Entry 8YYW (electron microscopy, 3.16 A resolution); this record covers chains E and F of the 5 polymer chains in the assembly.

# Chain E
Molecule: 2-oxoglutarate receptor 1
Organism: Homo sapiens
UniProtKB: Q96P68 (OXGR1_HUMAN); residues 1-337 here = UniProt positions 1-337
Sequence (337 residues; numbered 1 to 337; the number before each row is that of its first residue):
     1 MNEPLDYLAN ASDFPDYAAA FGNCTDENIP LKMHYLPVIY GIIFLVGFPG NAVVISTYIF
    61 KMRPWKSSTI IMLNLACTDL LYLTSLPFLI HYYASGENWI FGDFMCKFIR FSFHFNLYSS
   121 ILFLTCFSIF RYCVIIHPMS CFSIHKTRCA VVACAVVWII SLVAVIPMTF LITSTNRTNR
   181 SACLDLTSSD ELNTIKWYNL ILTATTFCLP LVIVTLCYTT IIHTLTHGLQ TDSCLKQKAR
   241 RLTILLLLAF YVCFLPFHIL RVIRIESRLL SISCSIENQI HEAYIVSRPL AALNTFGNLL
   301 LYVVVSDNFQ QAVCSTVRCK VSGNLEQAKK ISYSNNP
Not modelled in the structure: 1-22, 323-337
Disulfide bonds: Cys-24/Cys-274, Cys-106/Cys-183
Residues lining bound ligands:
  - 2-oxoglutaric acid (AKG), molecule 1: Asp-26, Lys-32, Tyr-92, Glu-97, Arg-110, Ala-182, Cys-183, Leu-184, Asp-185, His-281
  - 2-oxoglutaric acid (AKG), molecule 2: Arg-110, Phe-113, His-114, Asp-185, Leu-186, Thr-187, Phe-257, Arg-261, Tyr-284, Arg-288
Curated features (UniProtKB/Swiss-Prot):
  - glycosylation (N-linked (GlcNAc...) asparagine): Asn-10, Asn-23, Asn-176, Asn-179
  - natural variant: Tyr-93 (Y93H: In CAON2; uncertain significance), Leu-124 (L124R: In CAON2), Cys-217 (C217R: In CAON2; uncertain significance), Ser-233 (S233R: In CAON2; uncertain significance), Ser-287 (S287F: In CAON2; uncertain significance)
  - mutagenesis: Cys-106 (C106A: Loss of itaconate-induced intracellular calcium response), Lys-107 (K107A: Slightly decreases itaconate- or alpha-ketoglutarate-induced intracellular calcium response), Arg-110 (R110A: Loss of itaconate-induced receptor endocytosis and intracellular calcium response), His-114 (H114A: Markedly impairs itaconate- or alpha-ketoglutarate-induced intracellular calcium response), Tyr-118 (Y118F: Markedly impairs itaconate- or alpha-ketoglutarate-induced intracellular calcium response), Ile-121 (I121A: Markedly impairs itaconate- or alpha-ketoglutarate-induced intracellular calcium response), His-258 (H258A: Loss of itaconate-induced intracellular calcium response), Arg-261 (R261A: Loss of itaconate-induced receptor endocytosis and intracellular calcium response), Arg-264 (R264A: Slightly decreases itaconate- or alpha-ketoglutarate-induced intracellular calcium response), Ile-265 (I265A: Loss of itaconate-induced intracellular calcium response), Ile-285 (I285A: Markedly impairs itaconate- or alpha-ketoglutarate-induced intracellular calcium response), Arg-288 (R288A: Markedly impairs itaconate- or alpha-ketoglutarate-induced intracellular calcium response)

# Chain F
Molecule: Guanine nucleotide-binding protein G(i) subunit alpha-1, Guanine nucleotide-binding protein G(q) subunit alpha
Organism: Homo sapiens
UniProtKB: chimeric construct of P63096, P50148: residues 1-329 from P63096 (GNAI1_HUMAN) positions 1-329 (same numbers); residues 330-354 from P50148 positions 335-359 (UniProt number = residue number + 5)
Sequence (354 residues; each row starts with the number of its first residue):
     1 MGCTLSAEDK AAVERSKMID RNLREDGEKA AREVKLLLLG AGESGKSTIV KQMKIIHEAG
    61 YSEEECKQYK AVVYSNTIQS IIAIIRAMGR LKIDFGDSAR ADDARQLFVL AGAAEEGFMT
   121 AELAGVIKRL WKDSGVQACF NRSREYQLND SAAYYLNDLD RIAQPNYIPT QQDVLRTRVK
   181 TTGIVETHFT FKDLHFKMFD VGAQRSERKK WIHCFEGVTA IIFCVALSDY DLVLAEDEEM
   241 NRMHESMKLF DSICNNKWFT DTSIILFLNK KDLFEEKIKK SPLTICYPEY AGSNTYEEAA
   301 AYIQCQFEDL NKRKDTKEIY THFTCSTDTE NIRFVFAAVK DTILQLNLKE YNLV
Not modelled in the structure: 1, 54-181
Sequence notes: engineered mutation Ala-203 (Gly in P63096), Ser-326 (Ala in P63096)
Curated features (UniProtKB/Swiss-Prot):
  - region: Lys-35 to Thr-48 (G1 motif), Asp-173 to Thr-181 (G2 motif), Phe-196 to Gly-202, Gln-204, Arg-205 (G3 motif), Ile-265 to Asp-272 (G4 motif), Thr-324, Cys-325, Thr-327 to Thr-329 (G5 motif)
  - binding site (GTP): Glu-43 to Thr-48, Ser-151, Leu-175 to Thr-181, Asp-200 to Gly-202, Gln-204, Asn-269 to Asp-272
  - binding site (Mg(2+)): Ser-47, Thr-181
  - modified residue: Arg-178 (ADP-ribosylarginine), Gln-204 (Deamidated glutamine)
  - lipidation: Gly-2 (N-myristoyl glycine), Cys-3 (S-palmitoyl cysteine)

# Interface between chain E and chain F
Pairs across the interface (48; chain E residue first):
  Ser-67(E) / Tyr-351(F)
  Ser-68(E) / Glu-350(F)  hydrogen bond (side chain-backbone)
  Ser-68(E) / Tyr-351(F)
  Met-72(E) / Asn-352(F)
  Phe-127(E) / Tyr-351(F)  hydrophobic
  Arg-131(E) / Tyr-351(F)  hydrogen bond (side chain-backbone)
  Arg-131(E) / Leu-353(F)
  Val-134(E) / Asn-347(F)  hydrogen bond (backbone-side chain)
  Val-134(E) / Tyr-351(F)
  Ile-135(E) / Leu-344(F)
  Ile-135(E) / Leu-348(F)  hydrophobic
  Ile-135(E) / Leu-353(F)  hydrophobic
  Pro-138(E) / Lys-340(F)
  Pro-138(E) / Ile-343(F)
  Pro-138(E) / Asn-347(F)
  Met-139(E) / Leu-194(F)  hydrophobic
  Met-139(E) / Phe-336(F)  hydrophobic
  Met-139(E) / Val-339(F)  hydrophobic
  Met-139(E) / Lys-340(F)
  Met-139(E) / Ile-343(F)  hydrophobic
  Phe-142(E) / Arg-32(F)
  Phe-142(E) / Leu-194(F)  hydrophobic
  Ile-144(E) / Tyr-351(F)
  His-145(E) / Arg-32(F)
  His-145(E) / Asn-347(F)
  His-145(E) / Glu-350(F)  salt bridge
  Thr-147(E) / Glu-28(F)
  Leu-229(E) / Tyr-320(F)  hydrophobic
  Leu-229(E) / Asp-341(F)
  Gln-230(E) / Glu-318(F)
  Gln-230(E) / Tyr-320(F)  hydrogen bond
  Gln-230(E) / Asp-341(F)
  Gln-230(E) / Gln-345(F)  hydrogen bond
  Ser-233(E) / Gln-345(F)
  Cys-234(E) / Asp-315(F)
  Leu-235(E) / Gln-345(F)
  Leu-235(E) / Val-354(F)  hydrophobic
  Lys-236(E) / Asp-341(F)  salt bridge
  Lys-238(E) / Val-354(F)
  Ala-239(E) / Leu-348(F)  hydrophobic
  Ala-239(E) / Leu-353(F)
  Leu-242(E) / Asn-352(F)
  Thr-243(E) / Leu-353(F)
  Tyr-302(E) / Asn-352(F)
  Val-305(E) / Val-354(F)
  Ser-306(E) / Asn-352(F)
  Asp-307(E) / Lys-349(F)  salt bridge
  Asn-308(E) / Lys-349(F)
Interface residues without a listed pair, chain E (33 interface residues in all): Lys-66, Phe-130, Lys-146, Leu-225, Leu-246
Interface residues without a listed pair, chain F (23 interface residues in all): Thr-316, Ala-337

# Summary
33 residues of chain E and 23 residues of chain F are in contact; the contacts include 5 hydrogen bonds and 3
salt bridges. Among the polar pairs are His-145(E)/Glu-350(F), Lys-236(E)/Asp-341(F) and
Asp-307(E)/Lys-349(F). Ligands of chain E: 2-oxoglutaric acid.
Chain E is 2-oxoglutarate receptor 1 and chain F is Guanine nucleotide-binding protein G(i) subunit alpha-1,
Guanine nucleotide-binding protein G(q) subunit alpha, both from Homo sapiens; the structure, Cryo-EM
structure of OXGR1 bound to alpha-ketoglutarate and Gq proteins, was determined by electron microscopy.
